1Y1V - chains A and B of the 13 polymer chains in the assembly; structure by X-ray diffraction, 3.80 A resolution.

== Chain A ==
Name: DNA-directed RNA polymerase II largest subunit
Organism: Saccharomyces cerevisiae
Notes: EC 2.7.7.6
UniProt: P04050 (RPB1_YEAST); residues 1-1733 here = UniProt positions 1-1733
Amino-acid sequence (1733 residues; each row starts with the number of its first residue):
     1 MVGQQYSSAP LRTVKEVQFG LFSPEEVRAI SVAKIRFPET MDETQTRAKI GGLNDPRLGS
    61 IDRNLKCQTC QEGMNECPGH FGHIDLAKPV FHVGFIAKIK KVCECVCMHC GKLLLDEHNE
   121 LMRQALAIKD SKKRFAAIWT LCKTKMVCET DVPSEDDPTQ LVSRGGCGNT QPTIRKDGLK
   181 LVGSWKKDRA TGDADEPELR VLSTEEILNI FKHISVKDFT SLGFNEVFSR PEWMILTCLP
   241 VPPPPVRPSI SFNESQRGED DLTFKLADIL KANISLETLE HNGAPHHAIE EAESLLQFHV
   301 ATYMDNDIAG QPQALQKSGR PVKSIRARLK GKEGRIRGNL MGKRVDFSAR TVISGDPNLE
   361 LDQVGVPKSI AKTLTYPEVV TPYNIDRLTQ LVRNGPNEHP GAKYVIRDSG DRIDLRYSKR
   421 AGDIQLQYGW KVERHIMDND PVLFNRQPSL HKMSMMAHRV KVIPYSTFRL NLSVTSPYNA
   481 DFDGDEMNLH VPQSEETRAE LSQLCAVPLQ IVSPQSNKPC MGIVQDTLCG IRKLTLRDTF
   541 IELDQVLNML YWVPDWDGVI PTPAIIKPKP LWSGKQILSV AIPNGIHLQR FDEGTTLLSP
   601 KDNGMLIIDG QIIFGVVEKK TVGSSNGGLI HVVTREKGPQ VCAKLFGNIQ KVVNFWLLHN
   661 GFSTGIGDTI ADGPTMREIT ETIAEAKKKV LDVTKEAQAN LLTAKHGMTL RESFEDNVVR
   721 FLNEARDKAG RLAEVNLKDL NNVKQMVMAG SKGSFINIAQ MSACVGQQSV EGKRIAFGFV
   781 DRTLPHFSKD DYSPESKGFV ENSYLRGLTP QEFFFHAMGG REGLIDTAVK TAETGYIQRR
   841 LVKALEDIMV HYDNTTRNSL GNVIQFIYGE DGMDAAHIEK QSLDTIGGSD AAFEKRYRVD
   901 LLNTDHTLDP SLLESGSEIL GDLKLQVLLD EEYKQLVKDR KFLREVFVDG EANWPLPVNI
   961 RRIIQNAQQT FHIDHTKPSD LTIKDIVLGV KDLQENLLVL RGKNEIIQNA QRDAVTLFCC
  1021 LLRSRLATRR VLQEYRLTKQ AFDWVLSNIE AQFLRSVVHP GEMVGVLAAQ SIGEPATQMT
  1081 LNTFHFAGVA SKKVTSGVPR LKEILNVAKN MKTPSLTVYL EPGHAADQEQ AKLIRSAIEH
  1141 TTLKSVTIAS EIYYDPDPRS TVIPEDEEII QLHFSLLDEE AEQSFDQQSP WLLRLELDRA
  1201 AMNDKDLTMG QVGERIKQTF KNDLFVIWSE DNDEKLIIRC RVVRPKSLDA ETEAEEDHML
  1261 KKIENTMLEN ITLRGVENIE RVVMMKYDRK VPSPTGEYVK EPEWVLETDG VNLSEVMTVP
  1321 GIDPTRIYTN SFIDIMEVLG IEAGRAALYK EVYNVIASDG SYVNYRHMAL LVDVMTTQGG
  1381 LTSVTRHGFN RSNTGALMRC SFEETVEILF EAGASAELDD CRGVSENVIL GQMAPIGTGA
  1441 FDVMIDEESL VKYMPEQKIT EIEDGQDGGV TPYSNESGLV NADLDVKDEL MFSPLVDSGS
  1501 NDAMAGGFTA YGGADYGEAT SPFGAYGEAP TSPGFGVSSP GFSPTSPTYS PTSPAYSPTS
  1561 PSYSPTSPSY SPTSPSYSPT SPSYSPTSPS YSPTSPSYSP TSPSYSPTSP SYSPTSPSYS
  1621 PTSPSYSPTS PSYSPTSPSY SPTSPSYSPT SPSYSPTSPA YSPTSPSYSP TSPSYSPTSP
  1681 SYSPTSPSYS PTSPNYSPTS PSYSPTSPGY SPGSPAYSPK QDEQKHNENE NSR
Unresolved in the structure: 1, 187-194, 1177-1186, 1244-1253, 1456-1733
Swiss-Prot annotation at these positions:
  - region: Pro248 to Asp260 (Lid loop), Asn306 to Lys323 (Rudder loop), Pro810 to Glu822 (Bridging helix)
  - binding site (Zn(2+)): Cys67, Cys70, Cys77, His80, Cys107, Cys110, Cys148, Cys167
  - binding site (Mg(2+)): Asp481, Asp483, Asp485
  - modified residue: Thr1471 (Phosphothreonine)
  - cross-link (Glycyl lysine isopeptide (Lys-Gly)): Lys695 (interchain with G-Cter in ubiquitin), Lys1246 (interchain with G-Cter in ubiquitin), Lys1350 (interchain with G-Cter in ubiquitin)
  - natural variant: Ser1653 to Pro1659 (deletion: In strain: A364A)
  - mutagenesis: Lys1246 (K1246R: Impairs ubiquitination during transcription stress)
Bound ions: Zn2+ site 1: Cys67, Cys70, Cys77, His80; Zn2+ site 2: Cys107, Cys110, Cys148, Cys167
What the authors report for this chain:
  - specificity-determining residues: Asn479 (proposed by the authors, not directly observed)

== Chain B ==
Name: DNA-directed RNA polymerase II 140 kDa polypeptide
Organism: Saccharomyces cerevisiae
Notes: EC 2.7.7.6
UniProt: P08518 (RPB2_YEAST); residue numbers follow UniProt; this construct covers 1-1224
Amino-acid sequence (1224 residues; each row starts with the number of its first residue):
     1 MSDLANSEKY YDEDPYGFED ESAPITAEDS WAVISAFFRE KGLVSQQLDS FNQFVDYTLQ
    61 DIICEDSTLI LEQLAQHTTE SDNISRKYEI SFGKIYVTKP MVNESDGVTH ALYPQEARLR
   121 NLTYSSGLFV DVKKRTYEAI DVPGRELKYE LIAEESEDDS ESGKVFIGRL PIMLRSKNCY
   181 LSEATESDLY KLKECPFDMG GYFIINGSEK VLIAQERSAG NIVQVFKKAA PSPISHVAEI
   241 RSALEKGSRF ISTLQVKLYG REGSSARTIK ATLPYIKQDI PIVIIFRALG IIPDGEILEH
   301 ICYDVNDWQM LEMLKPCVED GFVIQDRETA LDFIGRRGTA LGIKKEKRIQ YAKDILQKEF
   361 LPHITQLEGF ESRKAFFLGY MINRLLLCAL DRKDQDDRDH FGKKRLDLAG PLLAQLFKTL
   421 FKKLTKDIFR YMQRTVEEAH DFNMKLAINA KTITSGLKYA LATGNWGEQK KAMSSRAGVS
   481 QVLNRYTYSS TLSHLRRTNT PIGRDGKLAK PRQLHNTHWG LVCPAETPEG QACGLVKNLS
   541 LMSCISVGTD PMPIITFLSE WGMEPLEDYV PHQSPDATRV FVNGVWHGVH RNPARLMETL
   601 RTLRRKGDIN PEVSMIRDIR EKELKIFTDA GRVYRPLFIV EDDESLGHKE LKVRKGHIAK
   661 LMATEYQDIE GGFEDVEEYT WSSLLNEGLV EYIDAEEEES ILIAMQPEDL EPAEANEEND
   721 LDVDPAKRIR VSHHATTFTH CEIHPSMILG VAASIIPFPD HNQSPRNTYQ SAMGKQAMGV
   781 FLTNYNVRMD TMANILYYPQ KPLGTTRAME YLKFRELPAG QNAIVAIACY SGYNQEDSMI
   841 MNQSSIDRGL FRSLFFRSYM DQEKKYGMSI TETFEKPQRT NTLRMKHGTY DKLDDDGLIA
   901 PGVRVSGEDV IIGKTTPISP DEEELGQRTA YHSKRDASTP LRSTENGIVD QVLVTTNQDG
   961 LKFVKVRVRT TKIPQIGDKF ASRHGQKGTI GITYRREDMP FTAEGIVPDL IINPHAIPSR
  1021 MTVAHLIECL LSKVAALSGN EGDASPFTDI TVEGISKLLR EHGYQSRGFE VMYNGHTGKK
  1081 LMAQIFFGPT YYQRLRHMVD DKIHARARGP MQVLTRQPVE GRSRDGGLRF GEMERDCMIA
  1141 HGAASFLKER LMEASDAFRV HICGICGLMT VIAKLNHNQF ECKGCDNKID IYQIHIPYAA
  1201 KLLFQELMAM NITPRLYTDR SRDF
Unresolved in the structure: 1-19, 71-89, 135-163, 336-344, 438-445, 669-677, 716-721, 920-932
Bound ions: Zn2+: Cys1163, Cys1166, Cys1182, Cys1185
What the authors report for this chain:
  - catalytic residues: Asp837 (citing earlier work)

== Chain A / chain B interface ==
Pairs across the interface - 385 pairs, chain A then chain B:
  Val2(A) with Ala1157(B); Phe1158(B); Arg1159(B); His1195(B)
  Gln4(A) with Arg1159(B)
  Gln5(A) with Arg1159(B), hydrogen bond (backbone-side chain); Leu1175(B)
  Ser7(A) with His1161(B); Leu1175(B); Gln1193(B), hydrogen bond
  Ser8(A) with Asn1178(B); Phe1180(B)
  Ala9(A) with His1161(B); Phe1180(B); Gln1193(B)
  Pro10(A) with Ile1191(B); Tyr1192(B); Gln1193(B), hydrogen bond (backbone-backbone)
  Leu11(A) with Gln1193(B)
  Arg12(A) with Tyr1192(B); Gln1193(B), hydrogen bond (backbone-backbone); Ile1194(B); Thr1218(B)
  Thr13(A) with Tyr1217(B); Thr1218(B)
  Val14(A) with Leu1216(B), hydrophobic; Tyr1217(B)
  Lys15(A) with Tyr1217(B), hydrogen bond (backbone-backbone); Thr1218(B); Asp1219(B); Arg1220(B), hydrogen bond (backbone-side chain)
  Glu16(A) with Arg1215(B); Leu1216(B); Tyr1217(B), hydrogen bond (backbone-backbone); Asp1219(B); Arg1220(B); Ser1221(B), hydrogen bond (side chain-backbone); Arg1222(B), hydrogen bond (side chain-backbone)
  Val17(A) with Arg1215(B)
  Gln18(A) with Thr1213(B); Arg1215(B), hydrogen bond (backbone-backbone)
  Phe19(A) with Thr1213(B)
  Gly20(A) with Ile1212(B); Thr1213(B), hydrogen bond (backbone-backbone)
  Leu21(A) with Asn1211(B); Ile1212(B), hydrophobic; Thr1213(B)
  Phe22(A) with Met1208(B), hydrophobic; Asn1211(B), hydrogen bond (backbone-side chain); Thr1213(B)
  Glu26(A) with Cys1166(B); Leu1168(B); Arg1215(B), salt bridge
  Ala29(A) with Gly1184(B)
  Ile30(A) with Leu1168(B), hydrophobic; Thr1170(B)
  Gln68(A) with Lys1174(B)
  Cys70(A) with Lys1174(B)
  Gln71(A) with Asn1176(B)
  Glu72(A) with Ala1173(B); Lys1174(B); Leu1175(B), hydrogen bond (side chain-backbone)
  Met74(A) with Arg1116(B)
  Asn75(A) with Arg1116(B)
  Glu76(A) with Arg1159(B), salt bridge; Leu1175(B)
  Pro78(A) with Lys1201(B)
  Gly79(A) with Lys1201(B); Gln1205(B)
  Phe81(A) with Gln1205(B); Met1208(B), hydrophobic
  His92(A) with Met1210(B)
  Leu236(A) with Asn1211(B)
  Pro240(A) with Met1208(B)
  Pro245(A) with Leu1114(B); Tyr1198(B); Lys1201(B)
  Val246(A) with Leu1114(B); Glu1206(B)
  Pro248(A) with Leu1114(B)
  Phe252(A) with Arg935(B), hydrogen bond (backbone-side chain)
  Asn253(A) with Arg884(B), hydrogen bond; Arg935(B)
  Glu254(A) with Ile918(B); Arg935(B), salt bridge
  Ser255(A) with Ile918(B); Arg935(B)
  Gln256(A) with Ile918(B)
  Met304(A) with Met1210(B), hydrophobic
  Ile325(A) with Glu1206(B); Ala1209(B), hydrophobic; Met1210(B), hydrophobic
  Arg328(A) with Glu1206(B), salt bridge
  Leu329(A) with Glu1206(B); Leu1207(B), hydrophobic; Met1210(B), hydrophobic
  Arg335(A) with Leu1202(B); Glu1206(B), salt bridge
  Ile336(A) with Leu1203(B), hydrophobic
  Arg337(A) with Arg1129(B), hydrogen bond (backbone-side chain); Glu1132(B), salt bridge
  Gly338(A) with Arg1129(B), hydrogen bond (backbone-side chain)
  Asn339(A) with Gln1117(B), hydrogen bond (backbone-side chain); Asp1156(B); Ala1199(B)
  Leu340(A) with Pro1197(B), hydrophobic; Ala1199(B), hydrophobic; Ala1200(B)
  Met341(A) with Glu1132(B); Arg1135(B)
  Gly342(A) with Arg1129(B), hydrogen bond (backbone-side chain); Phe1130(B); Gly1131(B)
  Lys343(A) with Gln1117(B); Leu1128(B); Arg1129(B); Phe1130(B), hydrogen bond (backbone-backbone); Leu1151(B), hydrogen bond (side chain-backbone); Ser1155(B); Asp1156(B), salt bridge; Pro1197(B)
  Arg344(A) with Gln1117(B); Pro1118(B); Val1119(B); Glu1120(B), salt bridge; Leu1128(B); Arg1129(B); Ser1155(B), hydrogen bond (backbone-side chain)
  Val345(A) with Pro1118(B), hydrophobic; Gly1127(B); Leu1128(B), hydrogen bond (backbone-backbone); Phe1130(B), hydrophobic; Arg1150(B); Ala1154(B)
  Asp346(A) with Arg1106(B), salt bridge; Arg1108(B); Pro1118(B); Ala1154(B), hydrogen bond (backbone-backbone)
  Phe347(A) with Arg1106(B), hydrogen bond (backbone-backbone); Ala1107(B); Arg1150(B)
  Ser348(A) with Ala1105(B); Arg1106(B), hydrogen bond (backbone-backbone); Leu1128(B), hydrogen bond (side chain-backbone)
  Ala349(A) with His1104(B); Ala1105(B), hydrophobic; Leu1128(B)
  Arg350(A) with Lys1102(B); Ile1103(B); His1104(B), hydrogen bond (backbone-backbone); Leu1128(B)
  Thr351(A) with Ile1103(B); His1104(B)
  Val352(A) with Gly977(B)
  Gly355(A) with Tyr833(B)
  Asp356(A) with Tyr833(B), hydrogen bond
  Pro357(A) with Ser831(B); Gly832(B); Tyr833(B)
  Asn358(A) with Tyr833(B), hydrogen bond
  Ile370(A) with Ala1105(B), hydrophobic
  Thr373(A) with Ala1107(B)
  Leu374(A) with Arg1106(B)
  Arg412(A) with Arg1108(B)
  Glu433(A) with Arg1108(B), salt bridge
  Leu443(A) with Phe1146(B), hydrophobic
  Gln447(A) with Glu1134(B), hydrogen bond
  Ser449(A) with Met1133(B); Glu1134(B), hydrogen bond
  His451(A) with Cys1137(B), hydrogen bond (backbone-side chain)
  Lys452(A) with Ala1140(B); His1141(B), hydrogen bond (backbone-side chain)
  Met455(A) with Glu1134(B); Met1138(B), hydrophobic; His1141(B), hydrogen bond (backbone-side chain)
  Ser466(A) with Gln975(B), hydrogen bond; Val1099(B); Asp1100(B), hydrogen bond; Ile1103(B)
  Thr467(A) with Ile976(B); Gly977(B); Val1099(B)
  Arg469(A) with Tyr833(B); Gly991(B), hydrogen bond (side chain-backbone)
  Leu472(A) with Gln835(B)
  Thr475(A) with Glu836(B)
  Phe482(A) with Gln835(B); Glu836(B), hydrogen bond (backbone-backbone); Asp837(B); Ser838(B); Thr989(B), hydrogen bond (backbone-side chain)
  Asp483(A) with Asp837(B); Lys979(B); Lys987(B); Thr989(B)
  Gly484(A) with Thr989(B)
  Glu486(A) with Lys1102(B), salt bridge
  His490(A) with Phe1130(B); Arg1150(B), hydrogen bond
  Val491(A) with Arg1150(B), hydrogen bond (backbone-side chain)
  Pro492(A) with Glu1149(B)
  Gln493(A) with Glu1149(B), hydrogen bond (backbone-side chain)
  Ser494(A) with Glu1149(B), hydrogen bond (backbone-side chain)
  Thr497(A) with Glu1149(B), hydrogen bond
  Glu500(A) with Ala1143(B); Ala1144(B), hydrogen bond (side chain-backbone); Ser1145(B), hydrogen bond (side chain-backbone); Phe1146(B), hydrogen bond (side chain-backbone)
  Leu501(A) with Phe1146(B), hydrophobic
  Cys505(A) with Met1138(B), hydrophobic; His1141(B)
  Gln510(A) with His1141(B)
  Gln525(A) with Gln835(B); Glu836(B); His1015(B)
  Asp526(A) with Cys829(B), hydrogen bond; Asn834(B); Gln835(B); Asn1013(B), hydrogen bond; His1015(B), hydrogen bond (backbone-side chain)
  Thr527(A) with Gln835(B)
  Cys529(A) with His1015(B)
  Glu542(A) with Lys1079(B), salt bridge
  Leu657(A) with Cys829(B), hydrophobic
  Leu658(A) with Tyr830(B); Ser831(B); Asn1074(B); Leu1081(B)
  His659(A) with Asn1074(B), hydrogen bond; Thr1077(B); Leu1081(B)
  Asn660(A) with Met1082(B), hydrogen bond (backbone-backbone); Ala1083(B), hydrogen bond (backbone-backbone)
  Gly661(A) with Ala1083(B)
  Phe662(A) with Ile827(B); Ala828(B); Cys829(B), hydrogen bond (backbone-backbone); Pro1014(B), hydrophobic
  Ser663(A) with Ile827(B), hydrogen bond (side chain-backbone); Gln1084(B); Ile1085(B); Phe1086(B), hydrogen bond (side chain-backbone)
  Thr664(A) with Ile827(B); Pro1014(B); Ile1017(B); Phe1086(B)
  Gly665(A) with Leu1026(B); Phe1069(B)
  Ile666(A) with Leu1026(B); Ile1027(B), hydrophobic; Arg1067(B); Phe1069(B), hydrophobic; Phe1086(B), hydrophobic
  Gly667(A) with Phe1069(B)
  Ile670(A) with Val1052(B), hydrophobic; Arg1067(B)
  Thr680(A) with Ile729(B)
  Asn742(A) with Phe1069(B)
  Met746(A) with Pro1014(B); His1015(B), hydrogen bond; Pro1018(B), hydrophobic
  Ser751(A) with His1015(B), hydrogen bond
  Lys752(A) with His1015(B); Ser1019(B), hydrogen bond
  Asn757(A) with Ser1019(B); Met1021(B)
  Gln760(A) with Met1021(B)
  Met761(A) with Met1021(B), hydrophobic
  Ala776(A) with Asn516(B)
  Gly778(A) with His400(B); His515(B); Asn516(B); Glu699(B)
  Phe779(A) with Asn516(B); Thr517(B); Glu698(B); Glu699(B)
  Val780(A) with Glu699(B), hydrogen bond (backbone-side chain)
  Arg782(A) with Glu698(B); Glu699(B), hydrogen bond (side chain-backbone); Ile701(B), hydrogen bond (side chain-backbone)
  Thr783(A) with Asn516(B)
  Pro785(A) with Glu698(B); Ile701(B); Leu702(B); Ile703(B), hydrogen bond (backbone-backbone)
  His786(A) with Trp519(B); Leu702(B); Ile703(B); Met705(B), hydrogen bond; Glu742(B), salt bridge
  Phe787(A) with Leu702(B)
  Glu795(A) with Val731(B)
  Glu801(A) with Ile729(B)
  Asn802(A) with Arg728(B); Ile729(B), hydrogen bond (side chain-backbone)
  Tyr804(A) with His761(B), hydrogen bond (backbone-side chain); Asn762(B); Gln763(B); Met1021(B), hydrophobic
  Leu805(A) with His761(B), hydrogen bond (backbone-side chain); Val1052(B), hydrophobic
  Arg806(A) with Ala726(B); Lys727(B), hydrogen bond (side chain-backbone); Arg728(B); Ile729(B); His761(B)
  Gly807(A) with Arg728(B); Asp760(B); His761(B)
  Leu808(A) with Arg728(B), hydrogen bond (backbone-side chain); Asp760(B); Phe1047(B)
  Thr809(A) with Arg730(B)
  Pro810(A) with Trp519(B); Met705(B), hydrophobic; Pro745(B), hydrophobic; Phe1047(B)
  Phe813(A) with Pro524(B), hydrophobic; Leu749(B), hydrophobic; Pro759(B); Asn767(B); Phe1047(B), hydrophobic
  Phe814(A) with Leu514(B), hydrophobic; His515(B); Trp519(B), hydrophobic
  His816(A) with Ser764(B)
  Ala817(A) with Leu514(B), hydrophobic; Ser764(B)
  Met818(A) with Leu514(B); Asn516(B)
  Arg821(A) with Arg512(B), hydrogen bond (side chain-backbone); Pro524(B), hydrogen bond (side chain-backbone); Thr527(B)
  Glu822(A) with Gln513(B)
  Leu824(A) with Cys533(B)
  Ile825(A) with Lys510(B); Arg512(B); Gln513(B)
  Ala828(A) with Gly530(B)
  Val829(A) with Lys507(B)
  Ala832(A) with Lys507(B)
  Glu833(A) with Lys507(B), salt bridge
  Arg839(A) with Glu1132(B), salt bridge
  Val842(A) with Asp1136(B)
  Lys843(A) with Arg1135(B)
  Glu846(A) with Arg1135(B), salt bridge
  Met1063(A) with Ile1139(B)
  Val1066(A) with Asp1136(B); Ala1140(B), hydrophobic
  Gln1070(A) with Cys1137(B)
  Lys1144(A) with Gly263(B)
  Asn1265(A) with Ser265(B), hydrogen bond
  Leu1409(A) with Leu1207(B), hydrophobic; Ile1212(B)
  Phe1410(A) with Met1210(B), hydrophobic; Ile1212(B), hydrophobic
  Leu1418(A) with Arg1222(B)
  Asp1420(A) with Arg1220(B), hydrogen bond (backbone-side chain); Arg1222(B), salt bridge
  Arg1422(A) with Arg1220(B); Asp1223(B); Phe1224(B), hydrogen bond (side chain-backbone)
  Val1424(A) with Ile1139(B), hydrophobic
  Ser1425(A) with Arg1135(B), hydrogen bond
  Val1428(A) with Leu1147(B), hydrophobic; Leu1151(B), hydrophobic
  Ile1429(A) with Pro1197(B); Ala1200(B)
  Leu1430(A) with His1195(B); Ile1196(B); Pro1197(B); Phe1204(B), hydrophobic
  Gly1431(A) with Lys1148(B); Met1152(B); His1195(B); Pro1197(B)
  Met1433(A) with Ala1144(B), hydrophobic; Ser1145(B), hydrogen bond
  Ile1436(A) with Ile1139(B), hydrophobic; Gly1142(B); Ala1144(B)
  Thr1438(A) with Gly1142(B), hydrogen bond (side chain-backbone); Ala1144(B)
  Gly1439(A) with Ala1144(B)
Interface residues without a listed pair, chain A (222 interface residues in all): Gly3, Tyr6, Thr69, Cys77, His80, Trp233, Cys238, Pro242, Pro243, Ser251, Tyr303, Leu315, Arg326, Ser354, Ser369, Thr375, Asn445, Pro448, Leu450, Ser454, Tyr465, Ala480, Asp481, Asn488, Leu504, Val524, Gln545, Asp668, Val743, Gly753, Val770, Ile775, Leu784, Ser788, Gln811, Gln838, Glu1269, Val1406, Cys1421, Gln1432, Ala1434, Gly1437
Interface residues without a listed pair, chain B (201 interface residues in all): Glu262, Ser264, Lys471, His518, Gln531, Gly534, Arg635, Ser700, His734, Ala735, Ile748, Thr768, Gly988, Ile990, Ile992, Arg1020, Val1023, Leu1030, His1076, Lys1080, Gly1109, Met1111, Gln1112, Val1113, Thr1115, Ile1172, Lys1183, Pro1214

== Summary ==
Chain A and chain B form an interface of 222 and 201 residues respectively, with 78 hydrogen bonds and 17 salt
bridges. Among the polar pairs are Glu26(A)-Arg1215(B), Glu76(A)-Arg1159(B) and Glu254(A)-Arg935(B). UniProt
lists 8 Zn2+-binding residues, 3 Mg2+-binding residues and one mutagenesis site on chain A. From the paper:
the catalytic residue Asp837(B); the specificity determinant Asn479(A).
Here chain A is DNA-directed RNA polymerase II largest subunit and chain B is DNA-directed RNA polymerase II
140 kDa polypeptide, both from Saccharomyces cerevisiae. Entry 1Y1V (Refined RNA Polymerase II-TFIIS complex)
was determined by X-ray diffraction, deposited together with 1Y1W, 1Y77 and 1Y1Y.
